Entry 5B4D (X-ray diffraction, 1.75 A resolution); this record covers chain A.

# Chain A
Protein: UDP-2,3-diacylglucosamine hydrolase
Organism: Pseudomonas aeruginosa PAO1
Notes: EC 3.6.1.54
UniProt: Q9I2V0 (LPXH_PSEAE); residues 1-240 here = UniProt positions 1-240
Sequence (248 residues; each row starts with the number of its first residue):
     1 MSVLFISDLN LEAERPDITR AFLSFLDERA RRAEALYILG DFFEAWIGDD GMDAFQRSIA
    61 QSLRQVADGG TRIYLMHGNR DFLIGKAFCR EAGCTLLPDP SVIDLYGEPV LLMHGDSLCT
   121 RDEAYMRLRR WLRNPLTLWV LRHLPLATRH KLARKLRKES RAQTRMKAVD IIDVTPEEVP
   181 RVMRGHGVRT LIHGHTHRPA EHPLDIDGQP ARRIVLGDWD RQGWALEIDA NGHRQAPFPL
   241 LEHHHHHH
Unresolved in the structure: 1, 159-166, 242-248
Sequence notes: engineered mutation N10 (His in Q9I2V0); expression tag (241-248)
Swiss-Prot annotation at these positions:
  - binding site (Mn(2+)): D8, D41, N79, H114, H195, H197
  - binding site (substrate): N79, R80, D122, R157 to K167, H195
What the authors report for this chain:
  - conformationally variable residues (order/disorder transition, side-chain flip): E159 to R165, V169 to I172
  - contacts within the chain: I171-R198 (hydrogen bond)
  - catalytic residues: R80 (proposed by the authors, not directly observed)

# Summary
UniProt lists 6 Mn2+-binding residues and 15 substrate-binding residues. From the paper: the catalytic residue
R80; conformational variability at E159 and V169.
Chain A is UDP-2,3-diacylglucosamine hydrolase (Pseudomonas aeruginosa PAO1); the structure, Crystal structure
of H10N mutant of LpxH, was determined by X-ray diffraction, deposited together with 5B49, 5B4A, 5B4B and
5B4C.
